Entry 3JQW (X-ray diffraction, 2.00 A resolution); this record covers chain A.

== Chain A ==
Name: ColH protein
From: Clostridium histolyticum
Notes: EC 3.4.24.3; fragment: collagen binding domain
UniProt: Q46085 (Q46085_CLOHI); residues 862-981 here correspond to UniProt positions 902-1021 (UniProt number = residue number + 40)
Chain sequence (121 residues; row label = number of the first residue in the row):
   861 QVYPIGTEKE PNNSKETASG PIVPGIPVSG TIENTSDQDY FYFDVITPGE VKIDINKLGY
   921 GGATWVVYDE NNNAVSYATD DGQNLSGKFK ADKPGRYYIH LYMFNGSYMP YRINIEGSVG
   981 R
Unresolved in the structure: 861-862, 980-981
Sequence notes: expression tag (861)
UniProt features mapped onto this chain:
  - region: Tyr962 to Phe964 (Collagen-binding)
  - binding site (Ca(2+)): Glu868, Glu870, Asn872, Asn873, Thr891, Asp897, Gln898, Asp899
  - site: Tyr937 (Collagen binding)
Bound ions: Ca2+ site 1: Glu868, Glu870, Thr891, Asp897, Asp899; Ca2+ site 2: Glu870, Asn872, Asn873, Asp897, Gln898, Asp899

== Summary ==
The Ca2+ site 1 is built by Glu868, Glu870, Thr891, Asp897 and Asp899. The Ca2+ site 2 is built by Glu870,
Asn872, Asn873, Asp897, Gln898 and Asp899. Curated annotation (UniProt) lists 8 Ca2+-binding residues.
Chain A is ColH protein (Clostridium histolyticum); the structure, Crystal structure of Clostridium
histolyticum colH collagenase collagen-binding domain 3 at 2 Angstrom resolution in presence ..., was
determined by X-ray diffraction, deposited together with 4HPK and 3JQX.
